Entry 7KSQ (electron microscopy, 2.80 A resolution); this record covers chains C and D of the 18 polymer chains in the assembly.

== Chain C ==
Molecule: Photosystem I iron-sulfur center
Organism: Physcomitrium patens
Notes: EC 1.97.1.12
Reference sequence: Q6YXQ2 (PSAC_PHYPA); residues 2-81 here = UniProt positions 2-81
Amino-acid sequence (80 residues; each row starts with the number of its first residue):
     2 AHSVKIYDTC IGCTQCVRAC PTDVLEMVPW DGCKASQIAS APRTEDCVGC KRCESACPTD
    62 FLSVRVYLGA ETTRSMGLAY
Metal / ion sites: 4Fe-4S cluster Fe site 1: Cys-11, Cys-14, Cys-17, Cys-58; 4Fe-4S cluster Fe site 2: Cys-21, Cys-48, Cys-51, Cys-54
Residues lining bound ligands:
  - 4Fe-4S cluster (SF4), molecule 1: Val-5, Ala-20, Cys-21, Pro-22, Thr-23, Val-25, Leu-26, Cys-48, Val-49, Gly-50, Cys-51, Lys-52, Arg-53, Cys-54, Val-67
  - 4Fe-4S cluster (SF4), molecule 2: Ile-7, Cys-11, Ile-12, Gly-13, Cys-14, Thr-15, Gln-16, Cys-17, Met-28, Ala-40, Ala-57, Cys-58, Pro-59, Thr-60, Ser-64, Val-65
Curated features (UniProtKB/Swiss-Prot):
  - binding site ([4Fe-4S] cluster): Cys-11, Cys-14, Cys-17, Cys-21, Cys-48, Cys-51, Cys-54, Cys-58

== Chain D ==
Molecule: PsaD
Organism: Physcomitrium patens
Reference sequence: A9REG3 (A9REG3_PHYPA); residues 70-211 here correspond to UniProt positions 69-210 (UniProt number = residue number - 1)
Amino-acid sequence (142 residues; numbered 70 to 211; the number before each row is that of its first residue):
    70 FTPPTLNADT PAPIFGGSTG GLLRKAQVEE FYVITWESPK EQIFEMPTGG AAIMRSGPNL
   130 LKLARKEQCL ALGARLRTKF KIQYQFYRVF PNGEVQYLHP KDGVYPEKVN AGRTAVGVNN
   190 RSIGQNANPA ELKFAHKQAY DL

== How chain C and chain D interact ==
Residue-residue contacts (75):
  Ser-4(C) with Tyr-209(D)
  Val-5(C) with Gly-186(D)
  Lys-6(C) with Gly-186(D); Tyr-209(D); Asp-210(D)
  Ile-7(C) with Gly-186(D), hydrogen bond (backbone-backbone); Val-187(D); Asn-188(D), hydrogen bond (backbone-backbone)
  Tyr-8(C) with Asn-188(D); Arg-190(D); Ser-191(D); Ile-192(D), hydrophobic; Asn-195(D), hydrogen bond; Tyr-209(D)
  Asp-9(C) with Asn-188(D), hydrogen bond (backbone-backbone); Asn-189(D); Arg-190(D), hydrogen bond (backbone-backbone); Ser-191(D), hydrogen bond
  Thr-10(C) with Ser-191(D)
  Thr-15(C) with Glu-176(D)
  Val-18(C) with Pro-175(D); Glu-176(D)
  Arg-19(C) with Glu-176(D)
  Pro-22(C) with Glu-136(D); Leu-139(D)
  Thr-23(C) with Lys-135(D), hydrogen bond (backbone-side chain); Glu-136(D); Leu-139(D)
  Asp-24(C) with Lys-135(D); Leu-139(D); His-168(D), salt bridge; Pro-175(D)
  Leu-26(C) with Pro-175(D)
  Glu-27(C) with Pro-175(D); Arg-182(D), salt bridge
  Met-28(C) with Pro-175(D), hydrogen bond (backbone-backbone); Glu-176(D); Val-178(D); Asn-179(D); Arg-182(D), hydrogen bond (backbone-side chain)
  Val-29(C) with Val-178(D); Arg-182(D); Thr-183(D); Ala-184(D), hydrophobic
  Pro-30(C) with Val-178(D); Asn-179(D)
  Gln-38(C) with Val-178(D)
  Ile-39(C) with Val-187(D), hydrophobic
  Ala-40(C) with Val-187(D)
  Ser-41(C) with Thr-183(D); Val-185(D); Val-187(D)
  Ala-42(C) with Val-185(D), hydrogen bond (backbone-backbone)
  Pro-43(C) with Val-185(D), hydrophobic
  Arg-44(C) with Lys-135(D); Lys-170(D)
  Asp-47(C) with Lys-135(D), salt bridge; Arg-157(D), salt bridge
  Val-49(C) with Arg-134(D)
  Arg-53(C) with Glu-136(D), salt bridge
  Phe-62(C) with Ile-192(D), hydrophobic
  Leu-63(C) with Ile-192(D)
  Tyr-68(C) with Asn-195(D); Tyr-209(D), hydrophobic
  Thr-74(C) with Glu-98(D)
  Arg-75(C) with Glu-99(D), salt bridge; Arg-157(D)
  Gly-78(C) with Arg-134(D), hydrogen bond (backbone-side chain)
  Leu-79(C) with Lys-94(D); Arg-134(D)
  Ala-80(C) with Leu-92(D); Lys-94(D); Ala-133(D), hydrophobic
  Tyr-81(C) with Leu-92(D), hydrophobic; Lys-94(D)
Also at the interface, not in a pair above, chain C (40 interface residues in all): Cys-21, Glu-46, Arg-66
Also at the interface, not in a pair above, chain D (35 interface residues in all): Arg-93, Tyr-101, Leu-167, Lys-177, Ala-180

== Summary ==
Chain C and chain D form an interface of 40 and 35 residues respectively; the contacts include 11 hydrogen
bonds and 6 salt bridges. Polar pairs include Asp-24(C)/His-168(D), Glu-27(C)/Arg-182(D) and
Asp-47(C)/Lys-135(D). Ligands of chain C: 4Fe-4S cluster.
Chain C is Photosystem I iron-sulfur center and chain D is PsaD, both from Physcomitrium patens; the
structure, The Structure of the moss PSI-LHCI reveals the evolution of the LHCI antenna, was determined by
electron microscopy (same publication as 7KU5 and 7KUX).
